4GEQ - chains A and B of the 3 polymer chains in the assembly; structure by X-ray diffraction, 2.01 A resolution.

# Chain A
Protein: Kinetochore protein SPC25
From: Saccharomyces cerevisiae S288c
Notes: fragment: Spc25p C-terminal domain, residues 133-221
UniProtKB: P40014 (SPC25_YEAST); residues 133-221 here = UniProt positions 133-221
Amino-acid sequence (90 residues; numbered 132 to 221; the number before each row is that of its first residue):
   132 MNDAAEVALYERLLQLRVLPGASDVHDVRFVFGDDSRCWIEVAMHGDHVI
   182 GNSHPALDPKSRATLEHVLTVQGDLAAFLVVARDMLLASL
Disordered / not traced: 132
Construct notes: expression tag (132)
From the paper describing this entry:
  - contacts within the chain: H157-H176 (pi stacking)
  - conformationally variable residues (loop rearrangement): G152 to H157, G164 to R168, M175 to V180
  - mutagenesis - V159D: abolished growth

# Chain B
Protein: Kinetochore protein SPC24
From: Saccharomyces cerevisiae S288c
Notes: fragment: Spc24p C-terminal domain, residues 155-213
UniProtKB: Q04477 (SPC24_YEAST); numbering as in UniProt (aligned over 155-213)
Amino-acid sequence (66 residues; each row starts with the number of its first residue):
   154 MANENILKLKLYRSLGVILDLENDQVLINRKNDGNIDILPLDNNLSDFYK
   204 TKYIWERLGKHHHHHH
Disordered / not traced: 154, 184, 214-219
Construct notes: expression tag (154, 214-219)
From the paper describing this entry:
  - conformationally variable residues (loop rearrangement): L174 to D177, R183 to D186, L194 to S199

# Chain A / chain B interface
Residue-residue contacts (39):
  D134(A) with I159(B); L162(B)
  A135(A) with N158(B)
  E137(A) with L162(B); L172(B)
  V138(A) with N158(B); L162(B), hydrophobic
  L140(A) with L172(B), hydrophobic; L174(B), hydrophobic
  Y141(A) with L162(B), hydrophobic; Y165(B), hydrophobic; R166(B); V170(B), hydrogen bond (side chain-backbone); I171(B); L172(B), hydrophobic
  E142(A) with Y165(B)
  R143(A) with D200(B), salt bridge; T204(B)
  L144(A) with L172(B), hydrophobic; V179(B), hydrophobic; L194(B), hydrophobic; T204(B), hydrogen bond (backbone-side chain); I207(B), hydrophobic
  L145(A) with Y165(B), hydrophobic; L168(B), hydrophobic; T204(B); I207(B), hydrophobic; W208(B), hydrogen bond (backbone-side chain)
  Q146(A) with T204(B)
  L147(A) with Y165(B), hydrogen bond (backbone-side chain)
  V149(A) with K161(B), hydrogen bond (backbone-side chain)
  F161(A) with L164(B), hydrophobic
  L206(A) with L164(B), hydrophobic
  A207(A) with S167(B); L168(B), hydrophobic
  V211(A) with W208(B), hydrophobic; L211(B), hydrophobic; G212(B)
  R214(A) with W208(B)
Other interface residues (no listed pair), chain A (21 interface residues in all): R148, F163, L210
Other interface residues (no listed pair), chain B (22 interface residues in all): K203

# Summary
21 residues of chain A and 22 residues of chain B are in contact, with 5 hydrogen bonds and 1 salt bridge.
Polar pairs include R143(A)-D200(B), Y141(A)-V170(B) and L144(A)-T204(B). From the paper: V159D of chain A
abolishes growth; conformational variability at G152(A), G164(A) and L174(B) among others.
Chain A is Kinetochore protein SPC25 and chain B is Kinetochore protein SPC24, both from Saccharomyces
cerevisiae S288c; the structure, Crystal structure of the Spc24-Spc25/Cnn1 binding interface, was determined
by X-ray diffraction.
